1PIZ - chains A and B; structure by X-ray diffraction, 1.90 A resolution.

Chain A (and B):
Name: Ribonucleoside-diphosphate reductase 1 beta chain
From: Escherichia coli
Notes: EC 1.17.4.1; chain B of this document is another copy of the same molecule, construct and numbering; everything in this record applies to it too
UniProtKB: P69924 (RIR2_ECOLI); residues 1-375 here = UniProt positions 1-375
Amino-acid sequence (375 residues; row label = number of the first residue in the row):
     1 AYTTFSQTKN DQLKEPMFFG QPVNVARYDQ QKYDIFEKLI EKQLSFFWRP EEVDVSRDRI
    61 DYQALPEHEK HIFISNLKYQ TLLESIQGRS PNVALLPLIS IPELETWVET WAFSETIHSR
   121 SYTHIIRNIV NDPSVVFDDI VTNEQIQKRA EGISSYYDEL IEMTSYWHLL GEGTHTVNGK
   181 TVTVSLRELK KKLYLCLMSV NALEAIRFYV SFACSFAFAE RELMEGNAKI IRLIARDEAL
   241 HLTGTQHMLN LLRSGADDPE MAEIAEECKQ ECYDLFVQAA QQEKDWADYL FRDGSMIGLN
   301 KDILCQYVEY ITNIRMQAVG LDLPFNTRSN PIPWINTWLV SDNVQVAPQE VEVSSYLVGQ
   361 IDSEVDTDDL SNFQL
Unresolved in the structure: 341-375
Construct notes: engineered mutation Glu84 (Asp in P69924)
Ion coordination: Fe ion site 1: Glu84, Glu115, His118, Glu238; Fe ion site 2: Glu115, Glu204, Glu238, His241; Hg2+ site 1: Tyr194, Ala265, Cys272; Hg2+ site 2 near Cys196 (its only coordinating residue here); Hg2+ site 3: Val210, Cys214; Hg2+ site 4: Ile264, Cys268; Hg2+ site 5: Cys305, Glu309

How chain A and chain B interact:
Contacting residue pairs (131):
  Tyr2(A) with Arg89(B); Val93(B), hydrophobic; Asp158(B); Ile161(B), hydrophobic
  Thr3(A) with Asp158(B), hydrogen bond
  Thr4(A) with Arg89(B), hydrogen bond (backbone-side chain); Ser90(B); Ser154(B), hydrogen bond (side chain-backbone); Tyr157(B); Asp158(B), hydrogen bond (backbone-side chain); Ile161(B)
  Phe5(A) with Leu82(B), hydrophobic; Ile86(B), hydrophobic; Gln147(B)
  Gln7(A) with Val141(B)
  Thr8(A) with Val141(B)
  Lys9(A) with Asp138(B), salt bridge; Val141(B); Thr142(B)
  Val23(A) with Arg89(B), hydrogen bond (backbone-side chain)
  Asn24(A) with Ser85(B); Arg89(B), hydrogen bond (backbone-side chain); Val141(B)
  Val25(A) with Ser85(B); Phe137(B), hydrophobic; Ile140(B), hydrophobic; Val141(B), hydrophobic
  Ala26(A) with Ser85(B), hydrogen bond (backbone-side chain)
  Arg27(A) with Thr123(B); Ser134(B), hydrogen bond; Phe137(B)
  Tyr28(A) with Ser119(B); Arg120(B); Thr123(B), hydrogen bond (backbone-side chain)
  Asp29(A) with Thr123(B); Arg127(B); Pro133(B); Phe137(B)
  Glu37(A) with Arg120(B), salt bridge
  Ile40(A) with Arg120(B)
  Glu41(A) with Arg49(B), hydrogen bond (backbone-side chain); Arg120(B)
  Leu44(A) with Phe47(B); Arg49(B); Phe113(B), hydrophobic; Ile117(B), hydrophobic; Arg120(B)
  Ser45(A) with Arg49(B)
  Phe47(A) with Leu44(B); Phe47(B), hydrophobic
  Arg49(A) with Glu41(B), hydrogen bond (side chain-backbone); Leu44(B)
  Leu82(A) with Phe5(B), hydrophobic
  Ser85(A) with Asn24(B); Val25(B); Ala26(B), hydrogen bond (side chain-backbone)
  Ile86(A) with Phe5(B), hydrophobic
  Gly88(A) with Glu109(B)
  Arg89(A) with Tyr2(B); Thr4(B), hydrogen bond (side chain-backbone); Val23(B), hydrogen bond (side chain-backbone); Asn24(B), hydrogen bond (side chain-backbone); Glu105(B), salt bridge; Glu109(B)
  Ser90(A) with Thr4(B)
  Asn92(A) with Asn92(B); Leu96(B); Glu109(B), hydrogen bond
  Val93(A) with Tyr2(B), hydrophobic; Leu96(B), hydrophobic
  Leu96(A) with Asn92(B); Val93(B), hydrophobic
  Glu105(A) with Arg89(B), salt bridge
  Glu109(A) with Gly88(B); Arg89(B); Asn92(B), hydrogen bond; Thr116(B)
  Phe113(A) with Leu44(B), hydrophobic; Thr110(B); Phe113(B), hydrophobic
  Thr116(A) with Glu109(B)
  Ile117(A) with Leu44(B), hydrophobic
  Ser119(A) with Ala26(B); Tyr28(B)
  Arg120(A) with Tyr28(B); Glu37(B), salt bridge; Ile40(B); Glu41(B); Leu44(B)
  Thr123(A) with Arg27(B); Tyr28(B), hydrogen bond (side chain-backbone); Asp29(B)
  Arg127(A) with Tyr28(B), hydrogen bond (side chain-backbone); Asp29(B)
  Pro133(A) with Asp29(B)
  Ser134(A) with Arg27(B), hydrogen bond
  Phe137(A) with Val25(B), hydrophobic; Arg27(B); Asp29(B)
  Asp138(A) with Lys9(B)
  Val141(A) with Gln7(B); Thr8(B); Lys9(B); Asn24(B); Val25(B), hydrophobic
  Thr142(A) with Lys9(B)
  Gln147(A) with Phe5(B)
  Ser154(A) with Thr4(B), hydrogen bond (backbone-side chain); Phe5(B)
  Tyr157(A) with Thr4(B)
  Asp158(A) with Tyr2(B); Thr3(B), hydrogen bond; Thr4(B), hydrogen bond (side chain-backbone)
  Ile161(A) with Tyr2(B), hydrophobic
  Glu162(A) with Leu169(B)
  Ser165(A) with Ser165(B), hydrogen bond; Leu169(B)
  Tyr166(A) with Leu169(B), hydrophobic
  Leu169(A) with Glu162(B); Ser165(B); Tyr166(B), hydrophobic; Leu169(B), hydrophobic
  Leu170(A) with Val177(B), hydrophobic
  His175(A) with Asn178(B), hydrogen bond
  Thr176(A) with Thr176(B); Val177(B); Asn178(B), hydrogen bond (backbone-side chain)
  Val177(A) with Leu170(B), hydrophobic; Thr176(B)
  Asn178(A) with His175(B), hydrogen bond; Thr176(B), hydrogen bond (backbone-backbone)
Also at the interface, not in a pair above, chain A (68 interface residues in all): Ser6, Gln30, Thr81, Pro97, Thr106, Thr110, Ala112, Ile140, Gly179
Also at the interface, not in a pair above, chain B (65 interface residues in all): Ser6, Gln30, Ser45, Thr106, Ala112

Summary:
The interface between chain A and chain B involves 68 residues on one side and 65 on the other; the contacts
include 28 hydrogen bonds and 5 salt bridges. Polar pairs include Lys9(A)-Asp138(B), Glu37(A)-Arg120(B) and
Arg89(A)-Glu105(B).
Chain A and chain B are both Ribonucleoside-diphosphate reductase 1 beta chain (Escherichia coli); the
structure, Ribonucleotide reductase R2 D84E mutant soaked with ferrous ions at neutral ph, was determined by
X-ray diffraction together with 1PIY, 1PJ0, 1PJ1, 1PM2 and 1R65 from the same study.
